Entry 8CZZ (electron microscopy, 3.14 A resolution); this record covers chains E and I of the 18 polymer chains in the assembly.

Chain E:
Molecule: CRF01_AE T/F100 HIV-1 gp120
From: Human immunodeficiency virus 1
Reference sequence: A0A6C0ZY47 (A0A6C0ZY47_9HIV1); the construct lacks a stretch of the UniProt sequence and is renumbered around it, so the offset changes along the chain: 30-135 = UniProt 29-134; 152-185 = UniProt 153-186; 188-309 = UniProt 196-317; 312-321 = UniProt 318-327; 4 more segments
Chain sequence (486 residues; each row starts with the number of its first residue; note: 31 numbers in that range are skipped by the numbering (no residue carries them; nothing is unmodelled there); a row labelled like 135A-135R holds insertion residues (135A, then the next letters in order)):
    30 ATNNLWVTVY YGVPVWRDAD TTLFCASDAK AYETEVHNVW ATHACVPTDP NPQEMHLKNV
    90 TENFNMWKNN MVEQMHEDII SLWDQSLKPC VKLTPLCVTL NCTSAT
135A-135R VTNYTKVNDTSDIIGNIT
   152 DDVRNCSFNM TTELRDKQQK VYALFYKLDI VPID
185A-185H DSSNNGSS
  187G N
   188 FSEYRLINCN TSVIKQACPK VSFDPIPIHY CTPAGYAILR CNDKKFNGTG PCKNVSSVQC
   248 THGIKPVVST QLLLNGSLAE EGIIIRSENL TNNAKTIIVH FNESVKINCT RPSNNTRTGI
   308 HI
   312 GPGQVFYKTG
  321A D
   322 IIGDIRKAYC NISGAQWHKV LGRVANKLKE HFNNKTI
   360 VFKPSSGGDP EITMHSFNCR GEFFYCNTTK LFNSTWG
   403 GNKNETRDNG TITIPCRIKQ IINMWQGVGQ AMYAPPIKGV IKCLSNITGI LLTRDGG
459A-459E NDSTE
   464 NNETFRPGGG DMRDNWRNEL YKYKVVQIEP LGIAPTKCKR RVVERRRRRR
Unresolved in the structure: 30-32, 135A-135R, 185A-185H, 403-407, 459A-459E, 505-513
Disulfides: Cys54-Cys74, Cys119-Cys205, Cys126-Cys196, Cys131-Cys157, Cys218-Cys247, Cys228-Cys239, Cys296-Cys331, Cys378-Cys445, Cys385-Cys418
Covalently attached groups: N-acetylglucosamine (NAG) linked to Asn130, Asn156, Asn160, Asn197, Asn241, Asn289, Asn295, Asn301, Asn332, Asn355, Asn386, Asn392, Asn448; glycan linked to Asn234, Asn262, Asn276
Construct notes: engineered mutation Tyr61 (His60 in A0A6C0ZY47), His105 (Gln104 in A0A6C0ZY47), Ile108 (Val107 in A0A6C0ZY47), Asp474 (Asn475 in A0A6C0ZY47), Met475 (Ile476 in A0A6C0ZY47), Arg476 (Lys477 in A0A6C0ZY47); conflict Ser375 (His381 in A0A6C0ZY47), Cys501 (Ala502 in A0A6C0ZY47); expression tag (508-513)
Small-molecule neighbours: Temsavir (83J; 1-[4-(benzenecarbonyl)piperazin-1-yl]-2-[4-methoxy-7-(3-methyl-1H-1,2,4-triazol-1-yl)-1H-pyrrolo[2,3-c]pyridin-3-yl]ethane-1,2-dione): Ile108, Ile109, Trp112, Asp113, Leu116, Lys202, Val255, Ser375, Phe376, Phe382, Tyr384, Ile424, Asn425, Met426, Trp427, Gln432, Ala433, Met434, Met475
What the authors report for this chain:
  - binding site for Temsavir: Ile108 to Ile109, Trp112 to Asp113, Leu116 to Lys117, Lys202, Val255 to Ser256, Ser375 to Asn377, Phe382, Tyr384, Ile424 to Trp427, Gln432 to Met434, Met475
  - post-translational modification sites: Asn332

Chain I:
Molecule: CRF01_AE T/F100 HIV-1 gp120
From: Human immunodeficiency virus 1
Reference sequence: A0A6C0ZY47 (A0A6C0ZY47_9HIV1); the construct lacks a stretch of the UniProt sequence and is renumbered around it, so the offset changes along the chain: 30-134 = UniProt 29-133; 152-185 = UniProt 153-186; 188-309 = UniProt 196-317; 312-321 = UniProt 318-327; 4 more segments
Chain sequence (486 residues; row label = number of the first residue in the row; note: 32 numbers in that range are skipped by the numbering (no residue carries them; nothing is unmodelled there); a row labelled like 134A-134S holds insertion residues (134A, then the next letters in order)):
    30 ATNNLWVTVY YGVPVWRDAD TTLFCASDAK AYETEVHNVW ATHACVPTDP NPQEMHLKNV
    90 TENFNMWKNN MVEQMHEDII SLWDQSLKPC VKLTPLCVTL NCTSA
134A-134S TVTNYTKVNDTSDIIGNIT
   152 DDVRNCSFNM TTELRDKQQK VYALFYKLDI VPID
185A-185H DSSNNGSS
  187G N
   188 FSEYRLINCN TSVIKQACPK VSFDPIPIHY CTPAGYAILR CNDKKFNGTG PCKNVSSVQC
   248 THGIKPVVST QLLLNGSLAE EGIIIRSENL TNNAKTIIVH FNESVKINCT RPSNNTRTGI
   308 HI
   312 GPGQVFYKTG
  321A D
   322 IIGDIRKAYC NISGAQWHKV LGRVANKLKE HFNNKTI
   360 VFKPSSGGDP EITMHSFNCR GEFFYCNTTK LFNSTWG
   403 GNKNETRDNG TITIPCRIKQ IINMWQGVGQ AMYAPPIKGV IKCLSNITGI LLTRDGG
459A-459E NDSTE
   464 NNETFRPGGG DMRDNWRNEL YKYKVVQIEP LGIAPTKCKR RVVERRRRRR
Unresolved in the structure: 30-32, 134A-134S, 185A-185H, 403-407, 459A-459E, 505-513
Disulfides: Cys54-Cys74, Cys119-Cys205, Cys126-Cys196, Cys131-Cys157, Cys218-Cys247, Cys228-Cys239, Cys296-Cys331, Cys378-Cys445, Cys385-Cys418
Covalently attached groups: N-acetylglucosamine (NAG) linked to Asn130, Asn156, Asn160, Asn197, Asn241, Asn289, Asn295, Asn301, Asn332, Asn355, Asn386, Asn392, Asn448; glycan linked to Asn234, Asn262, Asn276
Construct notes: engineered mutation Tyr61 (His60 in A0A6C0ZY47), His105 (Gln104 in A0A6C0ZY47), Ile108 (Val107 in A0A6C0ZY47), Asp474 (Asn475 in A0A6C0ZY47), Met475 (Ile476 in A0A6C0ZY47), Arg476 (Lys477 in A0A6C0ZY47); conflict Ser375 (His381 in A0A6C0ZY47), Cys501 (Ala502 in A0A6C0ZY47); expression tag (508-513)
Small-molecule neighbours: Temsavir (83J; 1-[4-(benzenecarbonyl)piperazin-1-yl]-2-[4-methoxy-7-(3-methyl-1H-1,2,4-triazol-1-yl)-1H-pyrrolo[2,3-c]pyridin-3-yl]ethane-1,2-dione): Ile108, Ile109, Trp112, Asp113, Leu116, Lys202, Val255, Ser375, Phe376, Phe382, Tyr384, Ile424, Asn425, Met426, Trp427, Gln432, Ala433, Met434, Met475
What the authors report for this chain:
  - binding site for Temsavir: Ile108 to Ile109, Trp112 to Asp113, Leu116 to Lys117, Lys202, Val255 to Ser256, Ser375 to Asn377, Phe382, Tyr384, Ile424 to Trp427, Gln432 to Met434, Met475
  - post-translational modification sites: Asn332

Chain E / chain I interface:
Pairs across the interface (17; chain E residue first):
  Pro124(E) with Arg166(I), hydrogen bond (backbone-side chain)
  Cys126(E) with Arg166(I), hydrogen bond (backbone-backbone)
  Val127(E) with Leu165(I); Arg166(I); Asp167(I)
  Thr128(E) with Leu165(I); Lys168(I), hydrogen bond
  Asn160(E) with Arg166(I), hydrogen bond (backbone-side chain)
  Thr162(E) with Arg166(I)
  Gln169(E) with Arg166(I)
  Ile184(E) with Leu165(I), hydrophobic
  Arg192(E) with Leu165(I)
  Cys196(E) with Pro313(I); Gly314(I)
  Asn197(E) with Glu164(I)
  Thr198(E) with Gly314(I)
  Ser199(E) with Pro313(I)
Interface residues without a listed pair, chain E (14 interface residues in all): Met161
Interface residues without a listed pair, chain I (8 interface residues in all): Gly312

In short:
14 residues of chain E and 8 residues of chain I are in contact, with 4 hydrogen bonds. Polar pairs include
Pro124(E)-Arg166(I), Thr128(E)-Lys168(I) and Asn160(E)-Arg166(I). Ligands of chain E: Temsavir. Ligands of
chain I: Temsavir. The paper reports a binding site for Temsavir at Ile108(E), Trp112(E) and Ile108(I) among
others; modification sites Asn332(E) and Asn332(I).
Chain E and chain I are both CRF01_AE T/F100 HIV-1 gp120 (Human immunodeficiency virus 1); the structure,
Cryo-EM structure of T/F100 SOSIP.664 HIV-1 Env trimer with LMHS mutations in complex with Temsavir, 8ANC195
..., was determined by electron microscopy (same publication as 8G6U and 8DOK).
